5IAE - chains A and E of the 4 polymer chains in the assembly; structure by X-ray diffraction, 1.55 A resolution.

[Chain A]
Name: Caspase-3
Organism: Homo sapiens
Notes: EC 3.4.22.56
UniProtKB: P42574 (CASP3_HUMAN); numbering as in UniProt (aligned over 1-277)
Chain sequence (279 residues; numbered 1 to 279; the number before each row is that of its first residue):
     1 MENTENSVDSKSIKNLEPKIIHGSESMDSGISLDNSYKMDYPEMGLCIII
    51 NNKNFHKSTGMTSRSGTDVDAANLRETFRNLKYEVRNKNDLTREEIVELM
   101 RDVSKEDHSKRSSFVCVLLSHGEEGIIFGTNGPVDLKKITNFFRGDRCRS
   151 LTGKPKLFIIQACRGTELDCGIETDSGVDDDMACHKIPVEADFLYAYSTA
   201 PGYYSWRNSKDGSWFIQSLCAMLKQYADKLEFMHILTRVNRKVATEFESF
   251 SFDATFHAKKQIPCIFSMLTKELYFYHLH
Disordered / not traced: 1-28, 175-184
Sequence notes: engineered mutation Phe-266 (Val in P42574); expression tag (278-279)

[Chain E]
Name: Ace-asp-glu-val-ask
Chain sequence (6 residues; each row starts with the number of its first residue):
     1 XDEVDX
Modified positions: ACE (acetyl group) at position 1; 0QE (chloromethane) at position 6

[How chain A and chain E interact]
Contacting residue pairs (28; chain A residue first):
  Arg-64(A) with Asp-5(E), salt bridge
  Ser-120(A) with Asp-5(E)
  His-121(A) with Asp-5(E), hydrogen bond (side chain-backbone); 0QE_6(E)
  Gly-122(A) with Asp-5(E), hydrogen bond (backbone-backbone)
  Gln-161(A) with Asp-5(E), hydrogen bond
  Cys-163(A) with Val-4(E); Asp-5(E), hydrogen bond (side chain-backbone); 0QE_6(E)
  Tyr-204(A) with Val-4(E), hydrophobic
  Ser-205(A) with Glu-3(E); Val-4(E); Asp-5(E), hydrogen bond (backbone-backbone)
  Trp-206(A) with Asp-2(E); Glu-3(E); Val-4(E), hydrophobic
  Arg-207(A) with ACE_1(E); Asp-2(E); Glu-3(E), salt bridge; Val-4(E), hydrogen bond (side chain-backbone); Asp-5(E), salt bridge
  Asn-208(A) with ACE_1(E); Asp-2(E), hydrogen bond
  Ser-209(A) with ACE_1(E), hydrogen bond (backbone-backbone)
  Trp-214(A) with Asp-2(E)
  Glu-248(A) with Asp-2(E)
  Ser-249(A) with Asp-2(E)
  Phe-250(A) with Asp-2(E), hydrogen bond (backbone-side chain)
Interface residues without a listed pair, chain A (20 interface residues in all): Ser-63, Ser-65, Ala-162, Phe-256

[In short]
Chain A and chain E form an interface of 20 and 6 residues respectively, with 9 hydrogen bonds and 3 salt
bridges. Among the polar pairs are Arg-64(A)/Asp-5(E), Arg-207(A)/Glu-3(E) and Arg-207(A)/Asp-5(E).
Here chain A is Caspase-3 (Homo sapiens) and chain E is Ace-asp-glu-val-ask. Entry 5IAE (Caspase 3 V266F) was
determined by X-ray diffraction, deposited together with 5I9B, 5I9T, 5IAB, 5IAG, 5IAJ, 5IAK and 6 further
entries.
